Entry 6K71 (electron microscopy, 4.30 A resolution (low resolution: residue-level contacts below are approximate; hydrogen-bond / salt-bridge calls are withheld)); this record covers chains F and G of the 13 polymer chains in the assembly.

# Chain F
Name: Translation initiation factor eIF-2B subunit gamma
From: Homo sapiens
Reference sequence: Q9NR50 (EI2BG_HUMAN); residue numbers follow UniProt; this construct covers 1-452
Chain sequence (452 residues; each row starts with the number of its first residue):
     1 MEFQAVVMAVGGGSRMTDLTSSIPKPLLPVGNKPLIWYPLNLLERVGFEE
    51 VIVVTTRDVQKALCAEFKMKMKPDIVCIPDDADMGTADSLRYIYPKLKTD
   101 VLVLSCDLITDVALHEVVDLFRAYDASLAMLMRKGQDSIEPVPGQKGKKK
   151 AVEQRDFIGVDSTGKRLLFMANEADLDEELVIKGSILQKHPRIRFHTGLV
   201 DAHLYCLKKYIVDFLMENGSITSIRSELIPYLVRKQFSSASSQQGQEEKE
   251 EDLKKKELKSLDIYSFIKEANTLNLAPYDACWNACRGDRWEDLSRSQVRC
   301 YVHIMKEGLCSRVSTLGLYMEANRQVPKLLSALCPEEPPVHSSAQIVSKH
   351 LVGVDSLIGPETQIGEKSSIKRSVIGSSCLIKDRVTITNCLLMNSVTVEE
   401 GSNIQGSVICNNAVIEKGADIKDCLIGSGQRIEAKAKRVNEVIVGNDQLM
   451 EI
Unresolved in the structure: 13-25, 57-60, 135-154, 237-238, 244-259, 268-275, 293-341, 445-452
Curated features (UniProtKB/Swiss-Prot):
  - modified residue: Met1 (N-acetylmethionine), Ser260 (Phosphoserine)
  - natural variant: Leu27 (L27Q: In VWM3), Gly47 (G47E: In VWM3), Ala87 (A87V: In VWM3), Arg225 (R225Q: In VWM3), Ile346 (I346T: In VWM3)

# Chain G
Name: Translation initiation factor eIF-2B subunit delta
From: Homo sapiens
Reference sequence: Q9UI10 (EI2BD_HUMAN); numbering as in UniProt (aligned over 1-523)
Chain sequence (523 residues; numbered 1 to 523; the number before each row is that of its first residue):
     1 MAAVAVAVREDSGSGMKAELPPGPGAVGREMTKEEKLQLRKEKKQQKKKR
    51 KEEKGAEPETGSAVSAAQCQVGPTRELPESGIQLGTPREKVPAGRSKAEL
   101 RAERRAKQEAERALKQARKGEQGGPPPKASPSTAGETPSGVKRLPEYPQV
   151 DDLLLRRLVKKPERQQVPTRKDYGSKVSLFSHLPQYSRQNSLTQFMSIPS
   201 SVIHPAMVRLGLQYSQGLVSGSNARCIALLRALQQVIQDYTTPPNEELSR
   251 DLVNKLKPYMSFLTQCRPLSASMHNAIKFLNKEITSVGSSKREEEAKSEL
   301 RAAIDRYVQEKIVLAAQAISRFAYQKISNGDVILVYGCSSLVSRILQEAW
   351 TEGRRFRVVVVDSRPWLEGRHTLRSLVHAGVPASYLLIPAASYVLPEVSK
   401 VLLGAHALLANGSVMSRVGTAQLALVARAHNVPVLVCCETYKFCERVQTD
   451 AFVSNELDDPDDLQCKRGEHVALANWQNHASLRLLNLVYDVTPPELVDLV
   501 ITELGMIPCSSVPVVLRVKSSDQ
Unresolved in the structure: 1-165, 523
Curated features (UniProtKB/Swiss-Prot):
  - region: Arg170 to Leu179 (May bind the chemical integrated stress response (ISR) inhibitor ISRIB)
  - modified residue: Ala2 (N-acetylalanine), Ser12 (Phosphoserine), Thr86 (Phosphothreonine), Ser130 (Phosphoserine)
  - natural variant: Arg209 (R209Q: In VWM4), Ala228 (A228V: In VWM4), Leu269 (L269R: In VWM4), Arg357 (R357Q: In VWM4), Arg374 (R374C: In VWM4), Cys465 (C465R: In VWM4), Tyr489 (Y489H: In VWM4)

# How chain F and chain G interact
Pairs across the interface - 19 pairs, chain F then chain G:
  Met1(F) with Pro199(G); Ser200(G); Ser201(G)
  Phe3(F) with Ile198(G); Pro199(G)
  Leu43(F) with Ile198(G)
  His115(F) with Gln194(G)
  Val118(F) with Ile198(G)
  Asp119(F) with Thr193(G); Ile198(G)
  Arg122(F) with Ile198(G); Ser200(G); Pro205(G); Val208(G); Arg209(G)
  Ala123(F) with Arg209(G); Gln213(G)
  Tyr124(F) with Arg209(G)
  Asp125(F) with Arg209(G)
Interface residues without a listed pair, chain F (11 interface residues in all): Glu2
Interface residues without a listed pair, chain G (12 interface residues in all): Leu212, Leu218

# Overview
Chain F and chain G form an interface of 11 and 12 residues respectively.
Chain F is Translation initiation factor eIF-2B subunit gamma and chain G is Translation initiation factor
eIF-2B subunit delta, both from Homo sapiens; the structure, eIF2 - eIF2B complex, was determined by electron
microscopy together with 6K72, 6JLY and 6JLZ from the same study.
